4UAJ - chain A; structure by X-ray diffraction, 2.70 A resolution.

# Chain A
Name: Na(+)-translocating NADH-quinone reductase subunit F
Organism: Vibrio cholerae
Notes: EC 1.6.5.-
UniProt: A5F5Y4 (NQRF_VIBC3); residue numbers follow UniProt; this construct covers 129-408
Sequence (284 residues; each row starts with the number of its first residue):
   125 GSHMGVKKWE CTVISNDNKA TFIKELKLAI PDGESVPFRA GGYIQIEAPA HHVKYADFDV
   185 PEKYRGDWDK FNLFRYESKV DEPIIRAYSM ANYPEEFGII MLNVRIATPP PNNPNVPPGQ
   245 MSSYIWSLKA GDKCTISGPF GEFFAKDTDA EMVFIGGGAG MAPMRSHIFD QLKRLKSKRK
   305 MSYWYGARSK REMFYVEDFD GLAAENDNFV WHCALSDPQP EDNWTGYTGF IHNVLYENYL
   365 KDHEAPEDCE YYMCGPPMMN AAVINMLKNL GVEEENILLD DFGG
Disordered / not traced: 125-128
Sequence notes: expression tag (125-128)
UniProt features mapped onto this chain:
  - mutagenesis: Arg210 (R210L: Decreases flavin content, but does not affect the 2Fe-2S center. Exhibits very low NADH:quinone oxidoreductase activity), Tyr212 (Y212L: Decreases flavin content, but does not affect the 2Fe-2S center. Exhibits very low NADH:quinone oxidoreductase activity), Ser246 (S246A: Decreases flavin content, but does not affect the 2Fe-2S center. Exhibits very low NADH:quinone oxidoreductase activity)
Residues lining bound ligands: FAD (flavin-adenine dinucleotide): Tyr167, Arg210, Ala211, Tyr212, Ser213, Asn227, Val228, Arg229, Ala231, Thr232, Pro233, Pro234, Asn237, Val240, Pro241, Pro242, Gly243, Gln244, Met245, Ser246, Ser247, Ala283, Ala286, Asp405, Phe406

# Overview
Chain A binds flavin-adenine dinucleotide. UniProt lists 3 mutagenesis sites.
Chain A is Na(+)-translocating NADH-quinone reductase subunit F (Vibrio cholerae); the structure, Crystal
structure of NqrF in hexagonal space group, was determined by X-ray diffraction (same publication as 4U9O,
4U9Q, 4U9S and 4U9U).
